Entry 9IXN (X-ray diffraction, 1.92 A resolution); this record covers chains A and B.

[Chain A (and B)]
Molecule: Beta-lactamase OXA-10
Organism: Pseudomonas aeruginosa
Notes: EC 3.5.2.6; chain B of this document is another copy of the same molecule, construct and numbering; everything in this record applies to it too
UniProtKB: P14489 (BLO10_PSEAI); residues 21-265 here = UniProt positions 21-265
Amino-acid sequence (248 residues; each row starts with the number of its first residue):
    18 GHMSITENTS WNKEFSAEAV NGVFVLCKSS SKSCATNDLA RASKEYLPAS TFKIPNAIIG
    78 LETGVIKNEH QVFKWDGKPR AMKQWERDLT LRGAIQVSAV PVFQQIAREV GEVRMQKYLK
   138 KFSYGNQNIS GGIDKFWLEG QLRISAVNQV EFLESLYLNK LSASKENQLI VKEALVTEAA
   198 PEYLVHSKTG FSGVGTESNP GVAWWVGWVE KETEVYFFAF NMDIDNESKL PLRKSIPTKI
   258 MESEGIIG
Sequence notes: expression tag (18-20)
Modified positions: Lys-70 (lysine nz-carboxylic acid; KCX)
Disulfides: Cys-44/Cys-51
Curated features (UniProtKB/Swiss-Prot):
  - active site: Ser-67 (Acyl-ester intermediate)
  - binding site (a beta-lactam): Ser-115, Thr-206, Phe-208, Arg-250
  - modified residue: Lys-70 (N6-carboxylysine)
  - mutagenesis: Thr-26 (T26M: No effect on catalytic efficiency with respect to penicillins, cephalosporins or carbapenems. No effect on resistance to penicillins, cephalosporins or carbapenems in C600Z1 E.coli strain ...), Lys-70 (K70A: Abolishes catalytic activity), Val-117 (V117L: Slightly increases catalytic efficiency, about 4-fold, with respect to carbapenems; when associated with M-26 ...), Phe-153 (F153S: Increases resistance to ceftazidime about 30-fold in P.aeruginosa strains PA01 and PA14; when associated with D-157), Trp-154 (W154A/F/G/H: Drastically reduces catalytic efficiency, between about 50- to 30,000-fold, with respect to different beta-lactams. Decreases thermal stability, despite unaltered overall structure ...), Gly-157 (G157D: Increases resistance to ceftazidime about 15-fold in P.aeruginosa strains PA01 and PA14. Increases resistance to ceftazidime about 30-fold in P.aeruginosa strains PA01 and PA14 ...)
From the paper describing this entry:
  - mutagenesis - N73S, A124T, G157D: increased catalytic activity on ceftazidime
  - mutagenesis - G157D: unchanged catalytic activity on ampicillin
  - post-translational modification sites: Lys-70
  - contacts within the chain: Lys-70/Trp-154 (hydrogen bond)

[Interface between chain A and chain B]
Contacting residue pairs - 52 pairs, chain A then chain B:
  Glu-86(A) with Asn-176(B), hydrogen bond; Lys-182(B), salt bridge; Leu-186(B)
  His-87(A) with Tyr-174(B), hydrogen bond (side chain-backbone)
  Arg-104(A) with Glu-199(B), salt bridge; Glu-229(B), salt bridge
  Asp-105(A) with Thr-230(B)
  Leu-106(A) with Glu-199(B); Thr-230(B)
  Thr-107(A) with Glu-229(B)
  Arg-109(A) with Ala-197(B), hydrogen bond (side chain-backbone); Pro-198(B), hydrogen bond (side chain-backbone); Leu-201(B)
  Gly-110(A) with Pro-198(B)
  Gln-113(A) with Pro-198(B)
  Val-114(A) with Glu-199(B)
  Tyr-174(A) with His-87(B), hydrogen bond (backbone-side chain)
  Leu-175(A) with His-87(B)
  Asn-176(A) with Glu-86(B), hydrogen bond
  Lys-182(A) with Glu-86(B), salt bridge; Glu-183(B)
  Glu-183(A) with Lys-182(B); Leu-186(B)
  Leu-186(A) with Glu-183(B); Leu-186(B), hydrophobic; Ile-187(B), hydrophobic; Glu-190(B)
  Lys-189(A) with Glu-190(B)
  Glu-190(A) with Lys-189(B); Glu-190(B), hydrogen bond (side chain-backbone); Val-193(B); Leu-201(B); His-203(B), salt bridge
  Val-193(A) with Glu-190(B); Ala-196(B), hydrophobic
  Thr-194(A) with Ala-196(B)
  Ala-196(A) with Arg-109(B); Val-193(B), hydrophobic
  Ala-197(A) with Arg-109(B), hydrogen bond (backbone-side chain)
  Pro-198(A) with Arg-109(B); Gly-110(B); Gln-113(B)
  Glu-199(A) with Arg-104(B), salt bridge; Leu-106(B)
  Leu-201(A) with Arg-109(B); Glu-190(B)
  His-203(A) with Glu-190(B), salt bridge
  Glu-229(A) with Arg-104(B), salt bridge; Thr-107(B)
  Thr-230(A) with Val-89(B); Asp-105(B); Leu-106(B)
Also at the interface, not in a pair above, chain A (33 interface residues in all): Asn-85, Val-89, Ile-187, Glu-195, Tyr-200
Also at the interface, not in a pair above, chain B (32 interface residues in all): Val-114, Leu-175, Thr-194, Glu-195, Tyr-200

[Summary]
33 residues of chain A face 32 of chain B across their interface, with 8 hydrogen bonds and 8 salt bridges.
Polar contacts include Glu-86(A)/Lys-182(B), Arg-104(A)/Glu-199(B) and Arg-104(A)/Glu-229(B). The paper
reports that N73S, A124T and G157D of chain A increase catalytic activity on ceftazidime; a modification site
at Lys-70(A).
Chain A and chain B are both Beta-lactamase OXA-10 (Pseudomonas aeruginosa); the structure, Crystal structure
of OXA-10, was determined by X-ray diffraction (same publication as 9IXO, 9IXP, 9IXQ and 9IXR).
